PDB entry 8IV5 | electron microscopy, 3.77 A resolution | chains B and A of the 5 polymer chains in the assembly

# Chain B
Name: light chain of 1C4
Source organism: Mus musculus
Sequence (107 residues; row label = number of the first residue in the row):
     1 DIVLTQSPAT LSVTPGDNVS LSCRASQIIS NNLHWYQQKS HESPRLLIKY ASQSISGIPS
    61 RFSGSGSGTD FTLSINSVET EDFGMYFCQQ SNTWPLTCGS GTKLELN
Disulfide bonds: C23-C88

# Chain A
Name: heavy chain of 1C4
Source organism: Mus musculus
Sequence (119 residues; row label = number of the first residue in the row):
     1 QIQLVQSGPE LKKPGETVKI SCKASGYTFT DYGLNWVKQA PGKGLKWMGW INTYSGEPTY
    61 NDEFRGRFAF SLETSTITAY LKINNLKNED TATYFCARGG NWDWYFDVWG AGTTVTVSS
Disulfide bonds: C22-C96

# Chain B / chain A interface
Contacting residue pairs (23; chain B residue first):
  H34(B) - W104(A)
  H34(B) - Y105(A)
  Y36(B) - Y105(A)
  Y36(B) - F106(A)  hydrogen bond (side chain-backbone)
  Q38(B) - Q39(A)  hydrogen bond
  E42(B) - F95(A)
  S43(B) - W109(A)
  S43(B) - G110(A)
  P44(B) - W109(A)
  L46(B) - Y105(A)  hydrophobic
  L46(B) - D107(A)
  K49(B) - Y105(A)  hydrogen bond
  Y50(B) - D103(A)  hydrogen bond
  F87(B) - L45(A)  hydrophobic
  Q89(B) - W104(A)
  S91(B) - D103(A)  hydrogen bond (side chain-backbone)
  S91(B) - W104(A)
  P95(B) - W47(A)  hydrophobic
  P95(B) - N61(A)
  L96(B) - W47(A)
  L96(B) - W104(A)
  C98(B) - L45(A)  hydrophobic
  G99(B) - G44(A)

# Overview
16 residues of chain B face 13 of chain A across their interface, with 5 hydrogen bonds. Among the polar pairs
are Y36(B)-F106(A), Q38(B)-Q39(A) and K49(B)-Y105(A).
Here chain B is light chain of 1C4 and chain A is heavy chain of 1C4, both from Mus musculus. Entry 8IV5
(Cryo-EM structure of SARS-CoV-2 spike protein in complex with double nAbs 8H12 and 1C4 (local refinement))
was determined by electron microscopy together with 8IV4 and 8IV8 from the same study.
